Entry 6LCT (X-ray diffraction, 2.55 A resolution); this record covers chains B and C of the 6 polymer chains in the assembly.

[Chain B]
Molecule: NtMOC1
Organism: Nicotiana tabacum
Amino-acid sequence (169 residues; row label = number of the first residue in the row):
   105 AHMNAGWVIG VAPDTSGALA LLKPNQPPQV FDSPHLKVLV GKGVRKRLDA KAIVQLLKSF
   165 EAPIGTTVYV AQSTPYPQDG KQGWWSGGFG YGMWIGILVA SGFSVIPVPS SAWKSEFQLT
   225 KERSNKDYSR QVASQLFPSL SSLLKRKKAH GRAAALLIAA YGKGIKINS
Unresolved in the structure: 105-109, 269-273

[Chain C]
Molecule: 18-nt DNA strand
Sequence (18 nucleotides; row label = number of the first residue in the row):
     1 ACAACAGAGG ATGGAGCT

[Interface between chain B and chain C]
Residue-residue contacts (7; chain B residue first):
  Gln176(B) with DG13(C), sugar contact
  Pro179(B) with DA11(C), base contact
  Tyr180(B) with DA11(C), base contact
  Pro181(B) with DA11(C), base contact
  Trp188(B) with DA11(C), sugar contact
  Pro213(B) with DG13(C), phosphate contact; DG14(C), phosphate contact
Also at the interface, not in a pair above, chain B (7 interface residues in all): Thr178
Also at the interface, not in a pair above, chain C (4 interface residues in all): DT12

[In short]
7 residues of chain B face 4 of chain C across their interface.
Chain B is NtMOC1 (Nicotiana tabacum) and chain C is an 18-nt DNA strand; the structure, Crystal structure of
catalytic inactive chloroplast resolvase NtMOC1 in complex with Holliday junction, was determined by X-ray
diffraction (same publication as 6KVO and 6LCM).
